PDB entry 3U3Y | X-ray diffraction, 2.28 A resolution | chains B and D of the 4 polymer chains in the assembly

# Chain B
Molecule: Three prime repair exonuclease 1
From: Mus musculus
Notes: EC 3.1.11.2
UniProtKB: Q91XB0 (TREX1_MOUSE); residue numbers follow UniProt; this construct covers 1-314
Sequence (314 residues; numbered 1 to 314; the number before each row is that of its first residue):
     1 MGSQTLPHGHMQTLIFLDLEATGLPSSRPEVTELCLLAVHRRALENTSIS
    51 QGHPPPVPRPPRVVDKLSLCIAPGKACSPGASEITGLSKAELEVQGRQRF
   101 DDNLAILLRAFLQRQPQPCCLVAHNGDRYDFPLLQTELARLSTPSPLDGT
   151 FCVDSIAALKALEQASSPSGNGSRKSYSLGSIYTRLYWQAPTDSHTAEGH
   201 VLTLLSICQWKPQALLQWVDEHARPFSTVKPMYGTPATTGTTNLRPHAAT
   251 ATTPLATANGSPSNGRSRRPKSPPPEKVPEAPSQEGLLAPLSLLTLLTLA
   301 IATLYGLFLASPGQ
Not modelled in the structure: 1-5, 47-48, 167-173, 235-314
Sequence notes: engineered mutation His200 (Asp in Q91XB0)
Ion coordination: Ca2+: Asp18 (shared with DC3(D), DG4(D) of chain D)
From the paper describing this entry:
  - catalytic residues: His195 (citing earlier work)
  - catalytic residues: Glu20 (proposed by the authors, not directly observed)
  - self-association interface (contacts with another copy of this molecule): Arg62
  - disease-associated variants - D18N, D200H: abolished catalytic activity (citing earlier work)
  - disease-associated variants - V201D: decreased catalytic activity (citing earlier work)
  - catalytic residues: Asp18
  - mutagenesis - D200H: abolished binding to active site metals

# Chain D
Molecule: 4-nt DNA strand
Sequence (4 nucleotides; numbered 1 to 4; the number before each row is that of its first residue):
     1 GACG
Ion coordination: Ca2+: DC3, DG4 (shared with Asp18(B) of chain B)

# How chain B and chain D interact
Pairs across the interface (26; chain B residue first):
  Asp18(B) - DG4(D)  phosphate contact
  Leu19(B) - DG4(D)  sugar contact
  Glu20(B) - DG4(D)  phosphate contact
  Ala21(B) - DG4(D)  hydrogen bond to the phosphate
  Gly23(B) - DG4(D)  sugar contact
  Leu24(B) - DC3(D)  base contact
  Leu24(B) - DG4(D)  base contact
  Pro25(B) - DC3(D)  base contact
  Ser78(B) - DG4(D)  hydrogen bond to the base
  Gly80(B) - DG4(D)  base contact
  Ala81(B) - DG4(D)  sugar contact
  Ile84(B) - DG4(D)  base contact
  Thr85(B) - DG4(D)  phosphate contact
  His124(B) - DC3(D)  sugar contact
  Asn125(B) - DA2(D)  sugar contact
  Asn125(B) - DC3(D)  hydrogen bond to the sugar
  Arg128(B) - DG1(D)  hydrogen bond to the base
  Tyr129(B) - DC3(D)  base contact
  Tyr129(B) - DG4(D)  hydrogen bond to the sugar
  Ile156(B) - DA2(D)  sugar contact
  Ser176(B) - DA2(D)  hydrogen bond to the phosphate
  Tyr177(B) - DA2(D)  hydrogen bond to the phosphate
  Ser178(B) - DA2(D)  phosphate contact
  Ser178(B) - DC3(D)  phosphate contact
  Leu179(B) - DC3(D)  hydrogen bond to the phosphate
  His200(B) - DG4(D)  salt bridge to the phosphate

# In short
Chain B and chain D form an interface of 22 and 4 residues respectively; the contacts include 8 hydrogen bonds
and 1 salt bridge. Polar contacts include Ser78(B)-DG4(D), Arg128(B)-DG1(D) and Asn125(B)-DC3(D). Asp18(B),
DC3(D) and DG4(D) form the Ca2+ site. From the paper: catalytic residues His195(B), Glu20(B) and Asp18(B);
D18N and D200H of chain B abolish catalytic activity.
Here chain B is Three prime repair exonuclease 1 (Mus musculus) and chain D is a 4-nt DNA strand. Entry 3U3Y
(Mouse TREX1 D200H mutant) was determined by X-ray diffraction together with 3U6F from the same study.
